Entry 1G21 (X-ray diffraction, 3.00 A resolution); this record covers chains C and H of the 8 polymer chains in the assembly.

# Chain C
Name: Nitrogenase molybdenum-iron protein alpha chain
From: Azotobacter vinelandii
Notes: EC 1.18.6.1
Reference sequence: P07328 (NIFD_AZOVI); numbering as in UniProt (aligned over 1-492)
Sequence (492 residues; each row starts with the number of its first residue):
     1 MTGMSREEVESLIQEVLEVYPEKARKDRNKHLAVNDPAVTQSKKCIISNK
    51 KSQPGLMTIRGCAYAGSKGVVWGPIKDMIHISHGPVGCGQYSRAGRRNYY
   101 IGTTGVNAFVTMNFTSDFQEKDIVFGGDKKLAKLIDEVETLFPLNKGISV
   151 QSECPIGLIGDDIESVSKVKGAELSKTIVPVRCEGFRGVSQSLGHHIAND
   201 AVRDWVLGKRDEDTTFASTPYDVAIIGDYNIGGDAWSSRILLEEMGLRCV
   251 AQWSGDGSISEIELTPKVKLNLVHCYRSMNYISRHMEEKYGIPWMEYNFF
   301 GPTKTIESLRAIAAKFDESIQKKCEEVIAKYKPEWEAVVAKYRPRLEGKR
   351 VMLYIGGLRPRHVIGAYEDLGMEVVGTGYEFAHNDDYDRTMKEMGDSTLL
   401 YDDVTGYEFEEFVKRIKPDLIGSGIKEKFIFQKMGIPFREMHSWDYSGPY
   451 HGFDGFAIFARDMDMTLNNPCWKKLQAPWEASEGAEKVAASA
Not modelled in the structure: 1-4, 481-492
UniProt features mapped onto this chain:
  - binding site ([8Fe-7S] cluster): Cys62, Cys88, Cys154
  - binding site ([7Fe-Mo-9S-C-homocitryl] cluster): Cys275, His442
Ion coordination: fe(8)-S(7) cluster Fe: Cys62, Cys88, Cys154 (shared with 4 residues of chain D); fe-mo-s cluster Fe near Cys275 (its only coordinating residue here)
Ligand contacts:
  - fe-mo-s cluster (CFM): Val70, Arg96, Gln191, His195, Tyr229, Ile231, Cys275, Arg277, Ser278, Ile355, Gly356, Gly357, Leu358, Arg359, Pro360, Phe381, His442
  - fe(8)-S(7) cluster (CLF): Cys62, Tyr64, Pro85, Val86, Gly87, Cys88, Tyr91, Glu153, Cys154, Cys183, Gly185
  - 3-hydroxy-3-carboxy-adipic acid (HCA): Ala65, Gly95, Arg96, Gln191, Gly424, Ile425, Lys426, Glu440, His442

# Chain H
Name: Nitrogenase iron protein
From: Azotobacter vinelandii
Notes: EC 1.18.6.1
Reference sequence: P00459 (NIFH1_AZOVI); aligned to UniProt positions 1-288 over residues 1-289 (the alignment contains insertions or deletions, so no single offset holds)
Sequence (289 residues; each row starts with the number of its first residue; note: 1 number in that range is skipped by the numbering (no residue carries it; nothing is unmodelled there); numbering starts at 0):
     0 MAMRQCAIYGKGGIGKSTTTQNLVAALAEMGKKVMIVGCDPKADSTRLIL
    50 HSKAQNTIMEMAAEAGTVEDLELEDVLKAGYGGVKCVESGGPEPGVGCAG
   100 RGVITAINFLEEEGAYEDDLDFVFYDV
   128 GDVVCGGFAMPIRENKAQEIYIVCSGEMMAMYAANNISKGIVKYANSGSV
   178 RLGGLICNSRNTDREDELIIALANKLGTQMIHFVPRDNVVQRAEIRRMTV
   228 IEYDPKAKQADEYRALARKVVDNKLLVIPNPITMDELEELLMEFGIMEVE
   278 DESIVGKTAEEV
Not modelled in the structure: 0-1, 271-289
Ion coordination: Mg2+: Ser16 (together with ATP); 4Fe-4S cluster Fe: Cys97, Cys132 (shared with 2 residues of chain G)
Ligand contacts:
  - ATP (adenosine-5'-triphosphate): Gly11, Gly12, Ile13, Gly14, Lys15, Ser16, Thr17, Thr18, Asp39, Lys41, Asp43, Asp125, Asn185, Val211, Pro212, Arg213, Asp214, Val217, Gln218, Glu221, Gln236, Tyr240
  - 4Fe-4S cluster (SF4): Gly96, Cys97, Ala98, Gly99, Val131, Cys132

# Chain C / chain H interface
Residue-residue contacts (19):
  Glu120(C) with Glu68(H); Arg100(H), salt bridge; Thr104(H), hydrogen bond
  Lys121(C) with Gly65(H), hydrogen bond (side chain-backbone)
  Ile123(C) with Cys97(H)
  Val124(C) with Met58(H), hydrophobic; Pro91(H); Gly96(H); Cys97(H), hydrogen bond (backbone-backbone); Arg100(H); Gly101(H)
  Phe125(C) with Met58(H); Ala62(H), hydrophobic; Gly90(H); Val95(H); Gly96(H)
  Gly126(C) with Gly96(H)
  Ile159(C) with Gly96(H); Cys97(H), hydrophobic
Interface residues without a listed pair, chain H (14 interface residues in all): Glu59, Val67

# In short
7 residues of chain C and 14 residues of chain H are in contact, with 3 hydrogen bonds and 1 salt bridge.
Among the polar pairs are Glu120(C)-Arg100(H), Glu120(C)-Thr104(H) and Lys121(C)-Gly65(H). Bound to chain C:
3-hydroxy-3-carboxy-adipic acid, fe-mo-s cluster and fe(8)-S(7) cluster.
Chain C is Nitrogenase molybdenum-iron protein alpha chain and chain H is Nitrogenase iron protein, both from
Azotobacter vinelandii; the structure, Mgatp-bound and nucleotide-free structures of a nitrogenase protein
complex between leu127del-Fe protein and the mofe protein, was determined by X-ray diffraction together with
1G20 from the same study.
